8HHB - chains C and D of the 7 polymer chains in the assembly; structure by electron microscopy, 3.50 A resolution.

Chain C:
Molecule: ATP synthase subunit alpha
From: Bacillus sp. PS3
Notes: EC 7.1.2.2
Reference sequence: A0A0M3VGF9 (A0A0M3VGF9_BACP3); residue numbers follow UniProt; this construct covers 2-502
Chain sequence (501 residues; row label = number of the first residue in the row):
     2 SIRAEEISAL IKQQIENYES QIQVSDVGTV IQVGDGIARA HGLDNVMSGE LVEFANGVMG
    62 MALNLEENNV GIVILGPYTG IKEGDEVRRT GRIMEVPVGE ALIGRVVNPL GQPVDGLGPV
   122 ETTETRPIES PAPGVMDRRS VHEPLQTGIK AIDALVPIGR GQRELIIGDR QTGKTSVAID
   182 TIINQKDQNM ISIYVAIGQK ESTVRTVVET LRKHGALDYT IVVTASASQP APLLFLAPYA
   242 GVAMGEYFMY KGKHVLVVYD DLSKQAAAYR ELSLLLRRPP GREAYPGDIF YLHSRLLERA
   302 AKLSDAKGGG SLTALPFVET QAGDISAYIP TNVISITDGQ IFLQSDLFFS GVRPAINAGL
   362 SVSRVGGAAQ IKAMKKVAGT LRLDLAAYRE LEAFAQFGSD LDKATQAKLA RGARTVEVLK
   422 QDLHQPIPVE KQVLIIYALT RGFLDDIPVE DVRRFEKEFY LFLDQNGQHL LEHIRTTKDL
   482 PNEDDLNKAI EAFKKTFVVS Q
Not modelled in the structure: 2-23, 502
Sequence notes: conflict Pro132 (Arg in A0A0M3VGF9), Ser193 (Cys in A0A0M3VGF9), Phe463 (Trp in A0A0M3VGF9)
Bound ions: Mg2+: Thr176 (together with ATP)
Small-molecule neighbours:
  - ADP (adenosine-5'-diphosphate): Ser364, Arg365, Val366, Gly367
  - ATP (adenosine-5'-triphosphate): Asp170, Arg171, Gln172, Thr173, Gly174, Lys175, Thr176, Ser177, Glu320, Phe349, Arg354, Pro355, Gln422, Asp423, Leu424

Chain D:
Molecule: ATP synthase subunit beta
From: Bacillus sp. PS3
Notes: EC 7.1.2.2
Reference sequence: A0A0M4U1P9 (A0A0M4U1P9_BACP3); residue numbers follow UniProt; this construct covers 1-473
Chain sequence (484 residues; each row starts with the number of its first residue; numbers below 1 keep their minus sign (Met-10 is residue -10)):
   -10 MHHHHHHHHH HMTRGRVIQV MGPVVDVKFE NGHLPAIYNA LKIQHKARNE NEVDIDLTLE
    50 VALHLGDDTV RTIAMASTDG LIRGMEVIDT GAPISVPVGE VTLGRVFNVL GEPIDLEGDI
   110 PADARRDPIH RPAPKFEELA TEVEILETGI KVVDLLAPYI KGGKIGLFGG AGVGKTVLIQ
   170 ELIHNIAQEH GGISVFAGVG ERTREGNDLY HEMKDSGVIS KTAMVFGQMN EPPGARMRVA
   230 LTGLTMAEYF RDEQGQDVLL FIDNIFRFTQ AGSEVSALLG RMPSAVGYQP TLATEMGQLQ
   290 ERITSTAKGS ITSIQAIYVP ADDYTDPAPA TTFSHLDATT NLERKLAEMG IYPAVDPLAS
   350 TSRALAPEIV GEEHYQVARK VQQTLQRYKE LQDIIAILGM DELSDEDKLV VHRARRIQFF
   410 LSQNFHVAEQ FTGQPGSYVP VKETVRGFKE ILEGKYDHLP EDAFRLVGRI EEVVEKAKAM
   470 GVEV
Not modelled in the structure: -10 to 0, 472-473
Sequence notes: initiating methionine (-10); expression tag (-9 to 0)
Bound ions: Mg2+: Thr165 (together with ADP, phosphate ion)
Small-molecule neighbours: ADP (adenosine-5'-diphosphate): Gly159, Ala160, Gly161, Val162, Gly163, Lys164, Thr165, Val166, Glu194, Tyr341, Phe414, Ala417, Phe420

Chain C / chain D interface:
Contacting residue pairs (81):
  Gly43(C) - Arg72(D)  hydrogen bond (backbone-side chain)
  Leu44(C) - Arg72(D)  hydrogen bond (backbone-side chain)
  Asn46(C) - Ile71(D)
  Val47(C) - Leu70(D)
  Met48(C) - Asn40(D)
  Met48(C) - Val42(D)  hydrophobic
  Met48(C) - Gly69(D)
  Met48(C) - Leu70(D)
  Met48(C) - Ile71(D)  hydrophobic
  Ser49(C) - Thr67(D)
  Ser49(C) - Asp68(D)
  Ser49(C) - Gly69(D)  hydrogen bond (backbone-backbone)
  Ser49(C) - Leu70(D)  hydrogen bond (backbone-backbone)
  Leu64(C) - Val9(D)
  Asn65(C) - Met10(D)
  Leu66(C) - Ile7(D)
  Leu66(C) - Gln8(D)
  Leu66(C) - Val9(D)  hydrogen bond (backbone-backbone)
  Leu66(C) - Arg72(D)
  Glu67(C) - Ile7(D)
  Glu67(C) - Gln8(D)
  Glu67(C) - Arg72(D)  hydrogen bond (backbone-side chain)
  Glu68(C) - Ile7(D)
  Glu68(C) - Gln8(D)  hydrogen bond (backbone-side chain)
  Asn70(C) - Arg72(D)
  Val71(C) - Arg72(D)
  Arg90(C) - Asn40(D)  hydrogen bond (side chain-backbone)
  Val136(C) - Thr192(D)
  Val136(C) - Asn196(D)
  Met137(C) - Ile103(D)
  Met137(C) - Tyr199(D)  hydrophobic
  Arg139(C) - Thr192(D)
  Arg139(C) - Asn196(D)  hydrogen bond (backbone-side chain)
  Arg140(C) - Asn196(D)
  Ser141(C) - Asp197(D)
  Arg279(C) - Met10(D)
  Pro280(C) - Ala266(D)
  Arg283(C) - Val275(D)  hydrogen bond (side chain-backbone)
  Arg283(C) - Gly276(D)
  Gly288(C) - Glu263(D)
  Phe291(C) - Met218(D)  hydrophobic
  Phe291(C) - Arg225(D)
  Phe291(C) - Glu263(D)
  Tyr292(C) - Ser66(D)
  Tyr292(C) - Asn219(D)
  Tyr292(C) - Glu220(D)
  Tyr292(C) - Pro221(D)
  Ser295(C) - Met218(D)  hydrogen bond (side chain-backbone)
  Glu299(C) - Thr192(D)  hydrogen bond
  Glu299(C) - Met218(D)
  Ile335(C) - Tyr307(D)
  Ser336(C) - Arg191(D)
  Ser336(C) - Met218(D)
  Ile337(C) - Arg191(D)  hydrogen bond (backbone-side chain)
  Asp339(C) - Arg191(D)
  Asp339(C) - Arg193(D)  salt bridge
  Ala359(C) - Arg333(D)
  Gly360(C) - Arg333(D)  hydrogen bond (backbone-side chain)
  Ser362(C) - Arg333(D)  hydrogen bond (backbone-side chain)
  Val363(C) - Ala160(D)
  Val363(C) - Gly161(D)
  Val363(C) - Arg333(D)
  Arg365(C) - Ala160(D)
  Arg365(C) - Gly161(D)
  Arg365(C) - Arg191(D)
  Arg365(C) - Glu194(D)
  Val366(C) - Arg193(D)
  Arg383(C) - Arg333(D)
  Arg383(C) - Glu337(D)  salt bridge
  Leu384(C) - Met338(D)
  Arg390(C) - Glu337(D)  salt bridge
  Glu391(C) - Met338(D)
  Phe395(C) - Asp382(D)
  Phe395(C) - Ala385(D)  hydrophobic
  Leu402(C) - Ala385(D)
  Leu402(C) - Ile386(D)
  Asp403(C) - Ile384(D)
  Asp403(C) - Ala385(D)  hydrogen bond (backbone-backbone)
  Asp403(C) - Ile386(D)  hydrogen bond (backbone-backbone)
  Asp403(C) - Gly388(D)
  Thr406(C) - Ala385(D)
Interface residues without a listed pair, chain C (61 interface residues in all): Asp45, Gly92, Glu130, Ala133, Gly135, Val142, Arg164, Gly282, Asp289, Arg296, Thr338, Gln341, Leu361, Ala387, Phe398, Asp401
Interface residues without a listed pair, chain D (52 interface residues in all): Gly11, Pro12, Arg37, Glu41, Asp104, Leu105, Gly195, Pro222, Leu267, Gly269, Lys334

In short:
61 residues of chain C face 52 of chain D across their interface; the contacts include 17 hydrogen bonds and 3
salt bridges. Polar contacts include Asp339(C)-Arg193(D), Arg383(C)-Glu337(D) and Arg390(C)-Glu337(D). ADP is
bound between chain C and chain D. Chain C binds ATP.
Here chain C is ATP synthase subunit alpha and chain D is ATP synthase subunit beta, both from Bacillus sp.
PS3. Entry 8HHB (F1 domain of FoF1-ATPase from Bacillus PS3,step waiting,lowATP) was determined by electron
microscopy (same publication as 8HH1, 8HH2, 8HH3, 8HH4, 8HH5, 8HH6 and 5 further entries).
